Entry 7LN1 (electron microscopy, 3.40 A resolution); this record covers chains A and F of the 7 polymer chains in the assembly.

== Chain A (and F) ==
Name: Transitional endoplasmic reticulum ATPase
From: Homo sapiens
Notes: EC 3.6.4.6; chain F of this document is another copy of the same molecule, construct and numbering; everything in this record applies to it too
UniProtKB: P55072 (TERA_HUMAN); residue numbers follow UniProt; this construct covers 1-806
Amino-acid sequence (806 residues; numbered 1 to 806; the number before each row is that of its first residue):
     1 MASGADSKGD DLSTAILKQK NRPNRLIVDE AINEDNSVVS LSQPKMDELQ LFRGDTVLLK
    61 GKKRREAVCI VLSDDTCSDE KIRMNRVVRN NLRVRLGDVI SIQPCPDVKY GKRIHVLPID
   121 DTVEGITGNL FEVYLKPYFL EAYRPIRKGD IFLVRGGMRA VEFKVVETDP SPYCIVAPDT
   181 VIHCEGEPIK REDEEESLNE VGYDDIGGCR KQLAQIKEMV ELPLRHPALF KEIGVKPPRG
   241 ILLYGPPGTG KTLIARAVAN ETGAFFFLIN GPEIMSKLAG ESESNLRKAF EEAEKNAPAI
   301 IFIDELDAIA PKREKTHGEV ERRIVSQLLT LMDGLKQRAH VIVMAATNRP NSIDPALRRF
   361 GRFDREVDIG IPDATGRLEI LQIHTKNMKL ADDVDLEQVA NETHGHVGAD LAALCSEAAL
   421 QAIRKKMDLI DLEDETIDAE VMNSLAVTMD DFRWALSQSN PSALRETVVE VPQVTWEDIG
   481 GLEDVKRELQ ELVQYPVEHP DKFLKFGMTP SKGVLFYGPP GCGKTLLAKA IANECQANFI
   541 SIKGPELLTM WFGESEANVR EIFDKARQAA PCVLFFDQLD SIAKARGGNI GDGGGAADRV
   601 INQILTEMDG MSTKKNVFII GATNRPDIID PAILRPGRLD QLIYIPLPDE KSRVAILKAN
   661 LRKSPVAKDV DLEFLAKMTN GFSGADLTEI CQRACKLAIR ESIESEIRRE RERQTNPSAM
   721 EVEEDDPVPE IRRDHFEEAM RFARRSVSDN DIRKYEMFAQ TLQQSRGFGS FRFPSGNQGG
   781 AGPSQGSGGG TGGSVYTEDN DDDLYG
Not modelled in the structure: 1-22, 462-470, 715-726, 776-806 (chain F: 1-20, 463-471, 546-557, 584-595, 715-726, 763-769, 776-806)
Sequence notes: engineered mutation Glu-232 (Ala in P55072), Gln-578 (Glu in P55072)
Small-molecule neighbours:
  - ADP (adenosine-5'-diphosphate), molecule 1: Asp-205, Ile-206, Gly-207, Gly-248, Thr-249, Gly-250, Lys-251, Thr-252, Leu-253, Glu-305, Asn-348, Ile-380, His-384, Gly-408, Ala-409
  - ADP, molecule 2: Asp-478, Ile-479, Gly-480, Pro-520, Gly-521, Cys-522, Gly-523, Lys-524, Thr-525, Leu-526, Ile-656, Asn-660, Gly-684, Ala-685, Thr-688
  - ATP (adenosine-5'-triphosphate): Asp-609, Arg-635, Arg-638
Swiss-Prot annotation at these positions:
  - region: Thr-797 to Gly-806 (Interaction with UBXN6)
  - motif: Asp-802 to Gly-806 (PIM motif)
  - binding site (ATP): Pro-247 to Leu-253, Asn-348, His-384, Gly-521 to Leu-526
  - modified residue: Ala-2 (N-acetylalanine), Ser-3 (Phosphoserine), Ser-7 (Phosphoserine), Ser-13 (Phosphoserine), Ser-37 (Phosphoserine), Lys-315 (N6,N6,N6-trimethyllysine), Thr-436 (Phosphothreonine), Ser-462 (Phosphoserine), Lys-502 (N6-acetyllysine), Lys-505 (N6-acetyllysine), Lys-668 (N6-acetyllysine), Ser-702 (Phosphoserine), Lys-754 (N6-acetyllysine), Ser-770 (Phosphoserine), Ser-775 (Phosphoserine), Ser-787 (Phosphoserine), Tyr-805 (Phosphotyrosine)
  - cross-link (Glycyl lysine isopeptide (Lys-Gly)): Lys-8 (interchain with G-Cter in SUMO2), Lys-18 (interchain with G-Cter in SUMO2)
  - natural variant: Arg-95 (R95G: In IBMPFD1), Gly-97 (G97E: In CMT2Y), Ile-126 (I126F: In IBMPFD1; uncertain significance), Arg-155 (R155C: In IBMPFD1; R155H: In FTDALS6 and IBMPFD1; R155L: In IBMPFD1; R155P: In IBMPFD1; R155S: In IBMPFD1), Arg-159 (R159G: In FTDALS6; R159H: In IBMPFD1), Ala-160 (A160T: In IBMPFD1; uncertain significance), Glu-185 (E185K: In CMT2Y), Arg-191 (R191Q: In FTDALS6 and IBMPFD1), Leu-198 (L198W: In IBMPFD1), Glu-232 (A232E: In IBMPFD1; this construct carries the variant), Ile-254 (I254F: In IBMPFD1; uncertain significance), Ile-369 (I369T: In IBMPFD1; uncertain significance), 2 further natural variant entries in UniProt
  - mutagenesis: Phe-52 to Asp-55 (Abolishes interaction with NPLOC4; when associated with A-110), Arg-53 (R53A: Minor effect on affinity for ATP and ADP), Arg-86 (R86A: Strongly increased affinity for ATP. Strongly reduced affinity for ADP), Tyr-110 (Y110A: Abolishes interaction with NPLOC4; when associated with 52-A--A-55), Arg-113 to His-115 (Severely reduced binding to DERL1), Phe-131 (F131R: Severely reduced binding to DERL1), Leu-140 (L140D: Severely reduced binding to DERL1), Asp-179 (D179R: No effect on binding to DERL1), His-183 (H183W: Severely reduced binding to DERL1), Lys-251 (K251Q: Impairs ERAD degradation of HMGCR and does not inhibit interaction with RHBDD1; when associated with Q-524), Glu-305 (E305Q: Defect in ubiquitin-dependent protein degradation by the proteasome; when associated with Q-578), Lys-312 (K312A: Does not affect methylation by VCPKMT), 7 further mutagenesis entries in UniProt
Reported in the primary citation:
  - mutagenesis - W551A/F552A, R599A: abolished catalytic activity
  - mutagenesis - I590A/D592A: unchanged catalytic activity
  - mutagenesis - L464A: decreased catalytic activity
  - disease-associated variants - A232E: increased catalytic activity (citing earlier work)
  - mutagenesis - E578Q: decreased catalytic activity (citing earlier work)

== Interface between chain A and chain F ==
Residue-residue contacts - 96 pairs, chain A then chain F:
  Glu-192(A) / Arg-338(F)
  Glu-195(A) / Lys-231(F)  salt bridge
  Pro-272(A) / Ser-326(F)
  Pro-272(A) / Thr-330(F)
  Glu-273(A) / Thr-330(F)
  Met-275(A) / Arg-323(F)
  Met-275(A) / Ser-326(F)
  Ser-276(A) / Ser-326(F)
  Ser-276(A) / Gln-327(F)
  Ser-276(A) / Thr-330(F)
  Leu-278(A) / Arg-323(F)
  Ala-279(A) / Arg-323(F)
  Glu-305(A) / Arg-359(F)  salt bridge
  Lys-315(A) / Glu-314(F)  salt bridge
  His-317(A) / Arg-313(F)
  His-317(A) / Glu-314(F)  hydrogen bond (side chain-backbone)
  His-317(A) / Thr-316(F)
  His-317(A) / Arg-322(F)
  Gly-318(A) / Glu-319(F)
  Glu-321(A) / Glu-319(F)
  Asn-348(A) / Arg-359(F)
  Met-388(A) / Ile-233(F)
  Lys-389(A) / Glu-232(F)  salt bridge
  Ala-412(A) / Phe-360(F)  hydrophobic
  Ala-413(A) / Phe-360(F)  hydrophobic
  Ser-416(A) / Val-235(F)
  Ala-419(A) / Ile-233(F)
  Ala-419(A) / Val-235(F)  hydrophobic
  Leu-420(A) / Phe-230(F)  hydrophobic
  Leu-420(A) / Arg-365(F)
  Ile-423(A) / Leu-222(F)  hydrophobic
  Ile-423(A) / Leu-229(F)  hydrophobic
  Ile-423(A) / Ile-233(F)  hydrophobic
  Ile-430(A) / Leu-229(F)  hydrophobic
  Leu-432(A) / Glu-221(F)
  Leu-432(A) / Leu-222(F)  hydrophobic
  Leu-432(A) / His-226(F)
  Glu-433(A) / Arg-22(F)
  Glu-433(A) / Arg-25(F)
  Asp-434(A) / Arg-22(F)  salt bridge
  Asp-434(A) / Arg-225(F)
  Asp-434(A) / His-226(F)  hydrogen bond (backbone-side chain)
  Glu-435(A) / Arg-22(F)  salt bridge
  Glu-435(A) / Arg-225(F)
  Glu-435(A) / His-226(F)  hydrogen bond (backbone-side chain)
  Ile-437(A) / His-226(F)
  Ile-437(A) / Leu-229(F)  hydrophobic
  Met-442(A) / Glu-232(F)
  Leu-445(A) / Glu-232(F)
  Leu-445(A) / Ile-233(F)  hydrophobic
  Lys-543(A) / Asn-602(F)
  Pro-545(A) / Asp-598(F)
  Pro-545(A) / Arg-599(F)
  Pro-545(A) / Asn-602(F)
  Glu-546(A) / Asn-602(F)
  Glu-546(A) / Gln-603(F)
  Glu-546(A) / Thr-606(F)  hydrogen bond
  Leu-548(A) / Arg-599(F)
  Thr-549(A) / Arg-599(F)  hydrogen bond (backbone-side chain)
  Met-550(A) / Arg-599(F)
  Gln-578(A) / Asn-602(F)
  Lys-663(A) / Gly-507(F)  hydrogen bond (side chain-backbone)
  Ser-664(A) / Phe-506(F)  hydrogen bond (side chain-backbone)
  Ser-664(A) / Gly-507(F)
  Pro-665(A) / Lys-505(F)
  Met-678(A) / Phe-771(F)  hydrophobic
  Glu-689(A) / Arg-635(F)  salt bridge
  Glu-689(A) / Pro-636(F)
  Cys-695(A) / Phe-506(F)  hydrogen bond (side chain-backbone)
  Cys-695(A) / Gly-507(F)
  Lys-696(A) / Met-508(F)
  Lys-696(A) / Asp-640(F)  salt bridge
  Ala-698(A) / Phe-506(F)
  Ile-699(A) / Phe-503(F)  hydrophobic
  Ile-699(A) / Met-508(F)  hydrophobic
  Glu-701(A) / Phe-506(F)
  Ser-702(A) / Lys-502(F)
  Ser-702(A) / Phe-506(F)
  Ile-703(A) / Tyr-495(F)  hydrophobic
  Glu-706(A) / His-499(F)
  Arg-709(A) / His-499(F)  hydrogen bond
  Pro-727(A) / Lys-502(F)
  Pro-727(A) / Lys-505(F)  hydrogen bond (backbone-side chain)
  Pro-727(A) / Phe-506(F)  hydrophobic
  Val-728(A) / Phe-506(F)
  Pro-729(A) / Lys-505(F)
  Pro-729(A) / Phe-506(F)
  Glu-730(A) / Phe-506(F)
  Arg-733(A) / Phe-773(F)
  Glu-737(A) / Phe-771(F)
  Glu-737(A) / Phe-773(F)
  Met-740(A) / Phe-771(F)  hydrophobic
  Arg-741(A) / Ser-770(F)
  Arg-741(A) / Phe-771(F)
  Phe-742(A) / Leu-762(F)
  Arg-744(A) / Arg-635(F)
Interface residues without a listed pair, chain A (72 interface residues in all): Lys-277, Arg-349, Ala-409, Ala-422, Met-427, Asp-431, Thr-436, Val-447, Phe-674, Gln-692, Asp-734
Interface residues without a listed pair, chain F (53 interface residues in all): Asn-21, Lys-217, Glu-218, Lys-236, Leu-329, Glu-498, Gly-637, Pro-774

== Summary ==
Chain A and chain F form an interface of 72 and 53 residues respectively, with 10 hydrogen bonds and 8 salt
bridges. Polar contacts include Glu-195(A)/Lys-231(F), Glu-305(A)/Arg-359(F) and Lys-315(A)/Glu-314(F). The
paper reports that W551A/F552A and R599A of chain A abolish catalytic activity; L464A and E578Q of chain A
reduce catalytic activity; 6 substitutions were tested in all.
Both chains are Transitional endoplasmic reticulum ATPase (Homo sapiens). Entry 7LN1 (Cryo-EM structure of
human p97 in complex with Npl4/Ufd1 and Ub6 (Class 3)) was determined by electron microscopy (same publication
as 7LMZ, 7LN0, 7LN2, 7LN3, 7LN4, 7LN5 and 7LN6).
